5S57 - chains B and F of the 6 polymer chains in the assembly; structure by X-ray diffraction, 2.45 A resolution.

# Chain B
Molecule: Tubulin beta-2B chain
Source organism: Bos taurus
UniProt: Q6B856 (TBB2B_BOVIN); the author numbering skips numbers that UniProt does not, so the offset changes along the chain: 1-42 = UniProt 1-42; 45-360 = UniProt 43-358; 369-455 = UniProt 359-445
Chain sequence (445 residues; row label = number of the first residue in the row; note: 10 numbers in that range are skipped by the numbering (no residue carries them; nothing is unmodelled there)):
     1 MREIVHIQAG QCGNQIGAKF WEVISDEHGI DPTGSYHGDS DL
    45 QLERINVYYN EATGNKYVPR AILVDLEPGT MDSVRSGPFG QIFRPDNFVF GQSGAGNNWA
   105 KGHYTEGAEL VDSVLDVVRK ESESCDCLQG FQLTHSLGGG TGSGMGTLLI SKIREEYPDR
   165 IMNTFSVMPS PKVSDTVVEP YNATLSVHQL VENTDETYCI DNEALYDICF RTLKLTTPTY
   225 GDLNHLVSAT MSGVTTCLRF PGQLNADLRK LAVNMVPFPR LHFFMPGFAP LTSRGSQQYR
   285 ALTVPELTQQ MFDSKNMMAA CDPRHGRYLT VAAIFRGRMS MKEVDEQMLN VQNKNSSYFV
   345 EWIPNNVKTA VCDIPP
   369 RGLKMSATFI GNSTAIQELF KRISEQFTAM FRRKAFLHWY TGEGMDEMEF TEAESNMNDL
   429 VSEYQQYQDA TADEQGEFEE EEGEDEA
Unresolved in the structure: 278-281, 438-455
Swiss-Prot annotation at these positions:
  - motif: Met1 to Ile4 (MREI motif)
  - binding site (GTP): Gln11, Glu71, Ser140, Gly144, Thr145, Gly146, Asn206, Asn228
  - binding site (Mg(2+)): Glu71
  - modified residue: Ser40 (Phosphoserine), Thr57 (Phosphothreonine), Lys60 (N6-acetyllysine), Ser174 (Phosphoserine), Thr287 (Phosphothreonine), Thr292 (Phosphothreonine), Arg320 (Omega-N-methylarginine), Glu448 (5-glutamyl polyglutamate)
  - cross-link (Glycyl lysine isopeptide (Lys-Gly)): Lys60 (interchain with G-Cter in ubiquitin), Lys326 (interchain with G-Cter in ubiquitin)
Metal / ion sites: Mg2+: Gln11 (together with GDP); Ca2+: Glu113 (shared with 1 residue of chain C)
Residues lining bound ligands:
  - GDP (guanosine-5'-diphosphate): Ala9, Gly10, Gln11, Cys12, Gln15, Ile16, Ala99, Asn101, Ser140, Gly142, Gly143, Gly144, Thr145, Gly146, Val171, Pro173, Val177, Asp179, Glu183, Asn206, Leu209, Tyr224, Leu227, Asn228
  - WZS (1-{4-[(2-phenylethyl)amino]piperidin-1-yl}ethan-1-one): Phe135, Ile154, Ile157, Arg158, Tyr161, Pro162, Arg164, Met166, Glu196, Asn197, Thr198, Asp199, Pro263, His266
Reported in the primary citation:
  - binding site for WZS: Ile154, Ile157, Tyr161, Pro162, Met166, Asp199

# Chain F
Molecule: Tubulin-Tyrosine Ligase
Source organism: Gallus gallus
UniProt: E1BQ43 (E1BQ43_CHICK); residue numbers follow UniProt; this construct covers 1-378
Chain sequence (384 residues; row label = number of the first residue in the row):
     1 MYTFVVRDEN SSVYAEVSRL LLATGQWKRL RKDNPRFNLM LGERNRLPFG RLGHEPGLVQ
    61 LVNYYRGADK LCRKASLVKL IKTSPELSES CTWFPESYVI YPTNLKTPVA PAQNGIRHLI
   121 NNTRTDEREV FLAAYNRRRE GREGNVWIAK SSAGAKGEGI LISSEASELL DFIDEQGQVH
   181 VIQKYLEKPL LLEPGHRKFD IRSWVLVDHL YNIYLYREGV LRTSSEPYNS ANFQDKTCHL
   241 TNHCIQKEYS KNYGRYEEGN EMFFEEFNQY LMDALNTTLE NSILLQIKHI IRSCLMCIEP
   301 AISTKHLHYQ SFQLFGFDFM VDEELKVWLI EVNGAPACAQ KLYAELCQGI VDVAISSVFP
   361 LADTGQKTSQ PTSIFIKLHH HHHH
Unresolved in the structure: 106-124, 152-159, 248-251, 363-370, 381-384
Sequence notes: expression tag (379-384)
Metal / ion sites: Mg2+: Glu331, Asn333 (together with AMP-PCP)
Residues lining bound ligands: AMP-PCP (ACP; phosphomethylphosphonic acid adenylate ester): Lys74, Pro95, Ile148, Lys150, Gln183, Lys184, Tyr185, Leu186, Lys198, Asp200, Arg202, Arg222, His239, Leu240, Thr241, Asn242, Asp318, Met320, Ile330, Glu331, Asn333

# How chain B and chain F interact
Contacting residue pairs (10):
  Arg311(B) - Arg31(F)
  Leu333(B) - Pro56(F)
  Leu333(B) - Gly57(F)
  Gln336(B) - Arg36(F)  hydrogen bond
  Asn337(B) - Arg36(F)  hydrogen bond
  Asn337(B) - Leu58(F)
  Lys338(B) - Met1(F)
  Ser340(B) - Leu30(F)
  Ser340(B) - Asn34(F)  hydrogen bond
  Glu345(B) - Arg31(F)  salt bridge
Other interface residues (no listed pair), chain B (9 interface residues in all): Ser341, Asn349
Other interface residues (no listed pair), chain F (12 interface residues in all): Thr3, Lys28, Asp33, Glu55

# Summary
Chain B and chain F form an interface of 9 and 12 residues respectively, with 3 hydrogen bonds and 1 salt
bridge. Polar pairs include Glu345(B)-Arg31(F), Gln336(B)-Arg36(F) and Asn337(B)-Arg36(F). Chain B binds GDP
and compound WZS. Ligands of chain F: AMP-PCP. The paper reports a binding site for WZS at Ile154(B),
Ile157(B) and Tyr161(B) among others.
Here chain B is Tubulin beta-2B chain (Bos taurus) and chain F is Tubulin-Tyrosine Ligase (Gallus gallus).
Entry 5S57 (Tubulin-Z2856434883-complex) was determined by X-ray diffraction, deposited together with 5S4L,
5S4M, 5S4N, 5S4O, 5S4P, 5S4Q and 52 further entries.
